PDB entry 6GD1 | X-ray diffraction, 2.01 A resolution | chains A and B

== Chain A (and B) ==
Protein: Thioredoxin 1, ELAV-like protein 1
Organism: Escherichia coli (strain K12)
Notes: chain B of this document is another copy of the same molecule, construct and numbering; everything in this record applies to it too
Reference sequence: chimeric construct of P0AA25, Q15717: residues 0-108 from P0AA25 (THIO_ECOLI) positions 1-109 (UniProt number = residue number + 1); residues 113-196 from Q15717 positions 243-326 (UniProt number = residue number + 130)
Chain sequence (206 residues; each row starts with the number of its first residue; numbers below 1 keep their minus sign (Met-9 is residue -9)):
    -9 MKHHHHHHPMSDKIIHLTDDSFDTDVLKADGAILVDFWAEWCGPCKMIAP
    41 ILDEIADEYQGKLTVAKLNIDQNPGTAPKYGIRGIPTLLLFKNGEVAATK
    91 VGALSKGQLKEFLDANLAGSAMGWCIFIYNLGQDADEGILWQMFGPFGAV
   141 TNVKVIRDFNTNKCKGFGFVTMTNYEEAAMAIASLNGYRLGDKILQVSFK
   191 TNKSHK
Not modelled in the structure: -9 to 0, 110, 192-196 (chain B: -9 to 0, 21, 109-111, 192-196)
Disulfides: Cys32-Cys35
Construct notes: initiating methionine (-9); expression tag (-8 to -1); linker (109-112)
Ion coordination: Na+ site 1 near Asp61 (its only coordinating residue here); Na+ site 2: Ala139, Glu167
Curated features (UniProtKB/Swiss-Prot):
  - active site (Nucleophile): Cys32, Cys35
  - site: Asp26 (Deprotonates C-terminal active site Cys), Gly33 (Contributes to redox potential value), Pro34 (Contributes to redox potential value)
  - modified residue: Lys69 (N6-acetyllysine), Ser188 (Phosphoserine)

== Chain A / chain B interface ==
Contacting residue pairs (55; chain A residue first):
  Trp31(A) with Arg179(B), hydrogen bond (backbone-side chain); Asp182(B); Ile184(B), hydrophobic
  Pro34(A) with Asn176(B); Gly177(B)
  Asp61(A) with Arg179(B), salt bridge
  Gly71(A) with Gln132(B)
  Arg73(A) with Ile129(B); Tyr178(B); Leu180(B); Gly181(B), hydrogen bond (backbone-backbone)
  Gly74(A) with Tyr178(B), hydrogen bond (backbone-side chain); Arg179(B)
  Ile75(A) with Tyr178(B); Arg179(B), hydrogen bond (backbone-backbone)
  Pro76(A) with Tyr178(B)
  Val91(A) with Phe137(B); Tyr178(B), hydrophobic
  Gly92(A) with Ser174(B)
  Ala93(A) with Ala173(B); Ser174(B), hydrogen bond (backbone-backbone)
  Gln98(A) with Met170(B), hydrogen bond
  Glu127(A) with Gln132(B)
  Gly128(A) with Gly128(B); Gln132(B)
  Ile129(A) with Arg73(B)
  Trp131(A) with Trp131(B), hydrophobic; Gln132(B); Gly135(B); Pro136(B)
  Gln132(A) with Arg73(B), hydrogen bond; Glu127(B); Gly128(B); Trp131(B)
  Gly135(A) with Trp131(B); Val140(B)
  Pro136(A) with Trp131(B), hydrophobic
  Phe137(A) with Lys90(B)
  Val140(A) with Gly135(B)
  Met170(A) with Gln98(B), hydrogen bond
  Ser174(A) with Gly92(B); Ala93(B), hydrogen bond (backbone-backbone)
  Asn176(A) with Pro34(B)
  Gly177(A) with Pro34(B)
  Tyr178(A) with Arg73(B); Gly74(B), hydrogen bond (side chain-backbone); Ile75(B); Val91(B), hydrophobic
  Arg179(A) with Trp31(B), hydrogen bond (side chain-backbone); Gly74(B); Ile75(B), hydrogen bond (backbone-backbone)
  Leu180(A) with Arg73(B)
  Gly181(A) with Arg73(B), hydrogen bond (backbone-backbone)
  Asp182(A) with Trp31(B)
  Ile184(A) with Trp31(B), hydrophobic
Other interface residues (no listed pair), chain A (38 interface residues in all): Ala29, Ile60, Thr77, Lys90, Asp126, Ala173, Leu175
Other interface residues (no listed pair), chain B (37 interface residues in all): Ala29, Ile60, Asp61, Gly71, Pro76, Thr77, Leu175

== Overview ==
The interface between chain A and chain B involves 38 residues on one side and 37 on the other; the contacts
include 13 hydrogen bonds and 1 salt bridge. Among the polar pairs are Asp61(A)-Arg179(B), Trp31(A)-Arg179(B)
and Gly74(A)-Tyr178(B).
Chain A and chain B are both Thioredoxin 1, ELAV-like protein 1 (Escherichia coli (strain K12)); the
structure, Structure of HuR RRM3, was determined by X-ray diffraction together with 6G2K, 6GD2 and 6GD3 from
the same study.
